4IFU - chain A; structure by X-ray diffraction, 1.83 A resolution.

[Chain A]
Name: FAD:protein FMN transferase
Source organism: Treponema pallidum (strain Nichols)
Notes: EC 2.7.1.180
Reference sequence: R9UXK3 (R9UXK3_TREPA); residues 1-340 here correspond to UniProt positions 23-362 (UniProt number = residue number + 22)
Chain sequence (340 residues; each row starts with the number of its first residue):
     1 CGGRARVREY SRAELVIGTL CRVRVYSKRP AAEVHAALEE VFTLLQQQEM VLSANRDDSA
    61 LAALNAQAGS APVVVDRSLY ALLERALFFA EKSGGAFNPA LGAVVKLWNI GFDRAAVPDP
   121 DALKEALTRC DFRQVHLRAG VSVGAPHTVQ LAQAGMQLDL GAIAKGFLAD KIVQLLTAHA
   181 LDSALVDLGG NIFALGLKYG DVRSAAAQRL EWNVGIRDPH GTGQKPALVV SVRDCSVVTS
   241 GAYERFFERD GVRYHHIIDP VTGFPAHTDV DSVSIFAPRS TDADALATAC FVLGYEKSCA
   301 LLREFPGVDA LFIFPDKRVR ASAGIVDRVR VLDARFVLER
Not modelled in the structure: 1-4, 201-206
Metal / ion sites: Mg2+: Ala162, Asp284, Thr288
From the paper describing this entry:
  - Mg2+ coordination: Ala162, Asp284, Thr288

[Overview]
Ala162, Asp284 and Thr288 form the Mg2+ site. From the paper: Mg2+ coordination by Ala162, Asp284 and Thr288.
Chain A is FAD:protein FMN transferase (Treponema pallidum (strain Nichols)); the structure, Crystal structure
of Treponema pallidum TP0796 Flavin trafficking protein, apo form, was determined by X-ray diffraction
together with 4IFW, 4IFX, 4IFZ and 4IG1 from the same study.
